PDB entry 3IW3 | X-ray diffraction, 1.80 A resolution | chains A and B

== Chain A (and B) ==
Name: Nitrilase
From: Pyrococcus abyssi
Notes: EC 3.5.1.6; chain B of this document is another copy of the same molecule, construct and numbering; everything in this record applies to it too
Reference sequence: Q9UYV8 (Q9UYV8_PYRAB); residues 1-262 here = UniProt positions 1-262
Amino-acid sequence (262 residues; row label = number of the first residue in the row):
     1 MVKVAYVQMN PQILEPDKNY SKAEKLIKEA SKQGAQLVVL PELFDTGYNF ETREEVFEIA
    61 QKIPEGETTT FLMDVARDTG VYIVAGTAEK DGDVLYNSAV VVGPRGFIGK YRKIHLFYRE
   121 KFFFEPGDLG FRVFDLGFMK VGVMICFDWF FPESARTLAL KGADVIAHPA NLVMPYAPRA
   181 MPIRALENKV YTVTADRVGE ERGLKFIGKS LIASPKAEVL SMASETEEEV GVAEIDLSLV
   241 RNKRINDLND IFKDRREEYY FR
Disordered / not traced: 1
Modified / non-standard residues: C146 (3-sulfinoalanine; CSD)
Ion coordination: Mg2+ near M222 (its only coordinating residue here)
UniProt features mapped onto this chain:
  - active site: E42 (Proton acceptor), K113 (Proton donor), C146 (Nucleophile)
  - binding site (substrate): V173, M174
Reported in the primary citation:
  - binding site for acetic acid: W149, V173, M174
  - self-association interface (contacts with another copy of this molecule); pairs are residue here / residue on that copy: K161-R262
  - Mg2+ coordination: M222
  - Mg2+ coordination through a water molecule: E229, E258
  - catalytic residues: K113, E120 (proposed by the authors, not directly observed)

== How chain A and chain B interact ==
Residue-residue contacts (104; chain A residue first):
  I114(A) with R256(B), hydrogen bond (backbone-side chain); Y259(B), hydrophobic
  H115(A) with D254(B); Y260(B), hydrogen bond
  L116(A) with N249(B), hydrogen bond (backbone-side chain)
  F117(A) with N246(B); N249(B)
  Y118(A) with N246(B); L248(B); N249(B), hydrogen bond (backbone-side chain)
  R119(A) with L248(B)
  K121(A) with L248(B), hydrogen bond (side chain-backbone); N249(B); D254(B), salt bridge
  P126(A) with R256(B)
  G127(A) with R256(B), hydrogen bond (backbone-side chain); Y259(B)
  D128(A) with Y259(B)
  G130(A) with Y259(B)
  F131(A) with Y259(B)
  F147(A) with I245(B), hydrophobic; N249(B)
  W149(A) with L186(B), hydrophobic
  F150(A) with L186(B); E187(B); I251(B), hydrophobic
  F151(A) with R156(B); I251(B); D254(B); R255(B); Y260(B)
  P152(A) with P152(B), hydrophobic; R156(B); E187(B)
  E153(A) with R156(B), salt bridge; R255(B), salt bridge; Y260(B); F261(B)
  R156(A) with F151(B); P152(B); E153(B), salt bridge; F261(B)
  T157(A) with Y259(B); Y260(B); F261(B), hydrogen bond (side chain-backbone); R262(B)
  L160(A) with F261(B), hydrophobic
  K161(A) with R262(B), hydrogen bond (side chain-backbone)
  Y176(A) with L186(B), hydrophobic; K216(B)
  R179(A) with P182(B); I183(B); A217(B), hydrogen bond (side chain-backbone)
  A180(A) with I183(B), hydrophobic
  P182(A) with R179(B)
  I183(A) with A180(B), hydrophobic; I183(B), hydrophobic
  R184(A) with E187(B), salt bridge
  L186(A) with W149(B), hydrophobic; F150(B); Y176(B), hydrophobic
  E187(A) with F150(B); P152(B); R184(B), salt bridge
  K216(A) with Y176(B)
  A217(A) with R179(B), hydrogen bond (backbone-side chain)
  I245(A) with F147(B), hydrophobic
  N246(A) with F117(B); Y118(B)
  L248(A) with Y118(B); R119(B); K121(B), hydrogen bond (backbone-side chain)
  N249(A) with L116(B), hydrogen bond (side chain-backbone); F117(B); Y118(B), hydrogen bond (side chain-backbone); K121(B); F147(B)
  I251(A) with F150(B), hydrophobic; F151(B)
  D254(A) with H115(B); K121(B), salt bridge; F151(B)
  R255(A) with F151(B); E153(B), salt bridge; F261(B)
  R256(A) with I114(B)
  E257(A) with F261(B)
  Y259(A) with I114(B), hydrophobic; G127(B); D128(B); G130(B); F131(B); T157(B)
  Y260(A) with H115(B), hydrogen bond; F151(B); E153(B); T157(B)
  F261(A) with R156(B); T157(B), hydrogen bond (backbone-side chain); R255(B); E257(B); F261(B), hydrophobic
  R262(A) with T157(B); K161(B), hydrogen bond (backbone-side chain)
Interface residues without a listed pair, chain A (46 interface residues in all): M174
Interface residues without a listed pair, chain B (45 interface residues in all): F122, L160

== Summary ==
46 residues of chain A and 45 residues of chain B are in contact, with 16 hydrogen bonds and 8 salt bridges.
Polar pairs include K121(A)-D254(B), E153(A)-R156(B) and E153(A)-R255(B). From the paper: catalytic residues
K113(A) and E120(A); a binding site for acetic acid at W149(A), V173(A) and M174(A).
Both chains are Nitrilase (Pyrococcus abyssi). Entry 3IW3 (Crystal structure of hyperthermophilic nitrilase)
was determined by X-ray diffraction together with 3KI8 and 3IVZ from the same study.
